Entry 7E9G (electron microscopy, 3.50 A resolution); this record covers chains B and C of the 8 polymer chains in the assembly.

# Chain B
Name: Guanine nucleotide-binding protein G(I)/G(S)/G(T) subunit beta-1
Source organism: Homo sapiens
UniProtKB: P62873 (GBB1_HUMAN); numbering as in UniProt (aligned over 2-340)
Amino-acid sequence (351 residues; row label = number of the first residue in the row; numbers below 1 keep their minus sign (Met-10 is residue -10)):
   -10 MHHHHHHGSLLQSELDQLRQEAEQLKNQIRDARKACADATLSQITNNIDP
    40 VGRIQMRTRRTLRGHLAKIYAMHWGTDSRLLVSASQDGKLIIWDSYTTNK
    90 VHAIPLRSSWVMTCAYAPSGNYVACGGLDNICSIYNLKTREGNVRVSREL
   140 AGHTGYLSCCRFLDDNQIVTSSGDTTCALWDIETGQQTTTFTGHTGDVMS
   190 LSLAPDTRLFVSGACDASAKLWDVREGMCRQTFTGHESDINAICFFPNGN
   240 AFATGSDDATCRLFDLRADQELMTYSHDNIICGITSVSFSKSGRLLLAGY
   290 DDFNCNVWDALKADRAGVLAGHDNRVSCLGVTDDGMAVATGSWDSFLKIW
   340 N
Unresolved in the structure: -10 to 29
Construct notes: expression tag (-10 to 1)
UniProt features mapped onto this chain:
  - modified residue: Ser2 (N-acetylserine), His266 (Phosphohistidine)

# Chain C
Name: Guanine nucleotide-binding protein G(I)/G(S)/G(O) subunit gamma-2
Source organism: Homo sapiens
UniProtKB: P59768 (GBG2_HUMAN); residues 1-71 here = UniProt positions 1-71
Amino-acid sequence (71 residues; numbered 1 to 71; the number before each row is that of its first residue):
     1 MASNNTASIAQARKLVEQLKMEANIDRIKVSKAAADLMAYCEAHAKEDPL
    51 LTPVPASENPFREKKFFCAIL
Unresolved in the structure: 1-28, 62-71
UniProt features mapped onto this chain:
  - modified residue: Ala2 (N-acetylalanine), Cys68 (Cysteine methyl ester)
  - lipidation: Cys68 (S-geranylgeranyl cysteine)

# Interface between chain B and chain C
Residue-residue contacts (42):
  Leu30(B) - Val30(C)
  Leu30(B) - Ser31(C)
  Ile33(B) - Ser31(C)
  Ile33(B) - Ala34(C)  hydrophobic
  Ile43(B) - Leu50(C)
  Met45(B) - Leu50(C)  hydrophobic
  Arg48(B) - Phe61(C)
  Arg49(B) - Pro60(C)  hydrogen bond (side chain-backbone)
  Arg49(B) - Phe61(C)
  Ser84(B) - Phe61(C)
  Tyr85(B) - Pro60(C)
  Tyr85(B) - Phe61(C)  hydrophobic
  Phe235(B) - Leu37(C)  hydrophobic
  Phe235(B) - Tyr40(C)  hydrophobic
  Phe235(B) - Cys41(C)  hydrophobic
  Pro236(B) - Tyr40(C)
  Asn237(B) - Tyr40(C)
  Ala240(B) - Leu37(C)  hydrophobic
  Leu252(B) - Leu37(C)  hydrophobic
  Gln259(B) - Val30(C)
  Leu261(B) - Val30(C)  hydrophobic
  Leu261(B) - Ala34(C)  hydrophobic
  Ser279(B) - Asp48(C)  hydrogen bond
  Ser279(B) - Leu50(C)
  Lys280(B) - Asp48(C)
  Ser281(B) - Tyr40(C)
  Ser281(B) - Cys41(C)  hydrogen bond (side chain-backbone)
  Ser281(B) - His44(C)  hydrogen bond (side chain-backbone)
  Ser281(B) - Ala45(C)
  Ser281(B) - Asp48(C)
  Gly282(B) - Cys41(C)
  Arg283(B) - Cys41(C)  hydrogen bond (backbone-side chain)
  Arg283(B) - Leu51(C)
  Leu284(B) - Leu51(C)  hydrophobic
  Asp323(B) - Glu47(C)
  Asp323(B) - Pro49(C)
  Gly324(B) - Pro49(C)
  Gly324(B) - Leu50(C)
  Met325(B) - Phe61(C)
  Ala326(B) - Phe61(C)  hydrophobic
  Val327(B) - Leu50(C)  hydrophobic
  Asn340(B) - Leu50(C)
Other interface residues (no listed pair), chain B (30 interface residues in all): Ala257, Ala299, Ile338
Other interface residues (no listed pair), chain C (17 interface residues in all): Ala33, Ala35

# In short
30 residues of chain B and 17 residues of chain C are in contact, with 5 hydrogen bonds. Among the polar pairs
are Arg49(B)-Pro60(C), Ser279(B)-Asp48(C) and Ser281(B)-Cys41(C).
Chain B is Guanine nucleotide-binding protein G(I)/G(S)/G(T) subunit beta-1 and chain C is Guanine
nucleotide-binding protein G(I)/G(S)/G(O) subunit gamma-2, both from Homo sapiens; the structure, Cryo-EM
structure of Gi-bound metabotropic glutamate receptor mGlu2, was determined by electron microscopy together
with 7E9H from the same study.
